1I3E - chains A and B; structure by X-ray diffraction, 1.86 A resolution.

== Chain A (and B) ==
Name: Hemoglobin gamma chains
From: Homo sapiens
Notes: chain B of this document is another copy of the same molecule, construct and numbering; everything in this record applies to it too
Reference sequence: P69891 (HBG1_HUMAN); residues 1-146 here = UniProt positions 1-146
Sequence (146 residues; numbered 1 to 146; the number before each row is that of its first residue):
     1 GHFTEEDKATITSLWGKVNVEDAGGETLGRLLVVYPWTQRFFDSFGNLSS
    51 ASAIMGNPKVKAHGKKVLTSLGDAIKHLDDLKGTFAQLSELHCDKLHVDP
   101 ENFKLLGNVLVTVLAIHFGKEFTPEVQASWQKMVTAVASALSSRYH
Metal / ion sites: heme Fe: His-92 (together with azide ion)
Residues lining bound ligands: heme (HEM): Leu-31, Thr-38, Phe-41, Phe-42, Ser-44, Phe-45, His-63, Lys-66, Val-67, Ser-70, Phe-85, Leu-88, Leu-91, His-92, Leu-96, Val-98, Asn-102, Phe-103, Leu-106, Val-137, Leu-141
Swiss-Prot annotation at these positions:
  - natural variant: Glu-6 (E6K: In Texas-1), Arg-40 (Q40R: In Bonaire; this construct carries the variant), Asp-80 (D80N: In Dammam)

== How chain A and chain B interact ==
Residue-residue contacts (35; chain A residue first):
  Arg-30(A) with Phe-122(B), hydrogen bond (side chain-backbone); Thr-123(B), hydrogen bond (side chain-backbone); Pro-124(B); Gln-127(B), hydrogen bond
  Val-33(A) with Pro-124(B)
  Val-34(A) with Pro-124(B); Gln-127(B); Gln-131(B)
  Tyr-35(A) with Gln-131(B)
  Ala-51(A) with Glu-125(B)
  Met-55(A) with Pro-124(B), hydrophobic
  Asn-108(A) with Asn-108(B)
  Thr-112(A) with Ala-115(B); Gln-127(B), hydrogen bond
  Ala-115(A) with Thr-112(B); Ala-115(B), hydrophobic; Ile-116(B)
  Ile-116(A) with Ala-115(B), hydrophobic; Gly-119(B); Lys-120(B); Phe-122(B)
  Gly-119(A) with Ile-116(B)
  Lys-120(A) with Ile-116(B)
  Phe-122(A) with Arg-30(B), hydrogen bond (backbone-side chain); Ile-116(B)
  Thr-123(A) with Arg-30(B), hydrogen bond (backbone-side chain)
  Pro-124(A) with Arg-30(B); Val-33(B); Met-55(B), hydrophobic
  Glu-125(A) with Ala-51(B)
  Gln-127(A) with Arg-30(B), hydrogen bond; Val-34(B); Thr-112(B), hydrogen bond
  Gln-131(A) with Val-34(B); Tyr-35(B), hydrogen bond
Also at the interface, not in a pair above, chain A (20 interface residues in all): Val-111, Ala-128
Also at the interface, not in a pair above, chain B (19 interface residues in all): Ala-128

== Overview ==
Chain A and chain B form an interface of 20 and 19 residues respectively; the contacts include 9 hydrogen
bonds. Among the polar pairs are Arg-30(A)/Phe-122(B), Arg-30(A)/Thr-123(B) and Arg-30(A)/Gln-127(B). Bound to
chain A: heme.
Chain A and chain B are both Hemoglobin gamma chains (Homo sapiens); the structure, Human azido-met hemoglobin
bart's (GAMMA4), was determined by X-ray diffraction together with 1I3D from the same study.
